8T08 - chains E and O of the 34 polymer chains in the assembly; structure by electron microscopy, 3.00 A resolution.

[Chain E]
Protein: Proteasome subunit alpha type-5
Source organism: Saccharomyces cerevisiae S288C
Notes: EC 3.4.25.1
UniProtKB: P32379 (PSA5_YEAST); residues 1-260 here = UniProt positions 1-260
Amino-acid sequence (260 residues; each row starts with the number of its first residue):
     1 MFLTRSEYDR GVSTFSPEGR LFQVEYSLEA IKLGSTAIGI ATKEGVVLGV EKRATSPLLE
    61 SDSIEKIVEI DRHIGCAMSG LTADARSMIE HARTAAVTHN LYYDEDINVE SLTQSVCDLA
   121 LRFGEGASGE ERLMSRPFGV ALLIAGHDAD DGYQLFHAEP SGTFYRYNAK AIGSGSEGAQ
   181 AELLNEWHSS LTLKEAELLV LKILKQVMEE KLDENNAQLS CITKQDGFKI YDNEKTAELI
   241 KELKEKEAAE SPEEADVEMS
Disordered / not traced: 127-131, 248-260

[Chain O]
Protein: Proteasome chaperone 1
Source organism: Saccharomyces cerevisiae S288C
UniProtKB: Q05778 (POC1_YEAST); numbering as in UniProt (aligned over 1-276)
Amino-acid sequence (276 residues; numbered 1 to 276; the number before each row is that of its first residue):
     1 MLFKQWNDLP EPKHLLDLPE ISKNLQSLEV CPVPKVEFPQ DLDVPQYSTA VITTKIMNPL
    61 FPKNLLQLTS IGEIKTTLTV KSPSLPQSSG KHSWNYDENF PNEVDPDQKN DTADETVYGF
   121 SFPIYSFGKT LLFSMEENFI SISPIFGNMI SRSIISQLAQ FSPDIIVIGT SDKIASMKVM
   181 TENECTLQPP EFITGFIGSV LTQLIVGPSK GLKFKCLVAP SEGPNGFEKL SLSDMGSLVD
   241 LCGQWLGFEP SRYSEECYRL WRCDSAAIGA QSGLYI
Disordered / not traced: 81-116, 160-162

[Interface between chain E and chain O]
Residue-residue contacts (49):
  M1(E) - P189(O)
  M1(E) - P190(O)
  M1(E) - E191(O)
  M1(E) - F192(O)  hydrophobic
  F2(E) - F192(O)
  L3(E) - L16(O)  hydrophobic
  L3(E) - T194(O)
  T4(E) - K13(O)
  R5(E) - E11(O)  salt bridge
  R5(E) - P12(O)
  R5(E) - K13(O)  hydrogen bond (backbone-backbone)
  R5(E) - L15(O)  hydrogen bond (side chain-backbone)
  R5(E) - L16(O)
  R5(E) - D17(O)
  E7(E) - P10(O)
  E7(E) - E11(O)
  Y8(E) - D172(O)  hydrogen bond
  Y8(E) - E222(O)
  Y8(E) - G223(O)  hydrogen bond (side chain-backbone)
  R10(E) - D17(O)  salt bridge
  S16(E) - E222(O)  hydrogen bond
  P17(E) - E222(O)
  E18(E) - E222(O)
  G19(E) - Y275(O)  hydrogen bond (backbone-side chain)
  R20(E) - E222(O)  salt bridge
  R20(E) - K229(O)
  R20(E) - Q271(O)  hydrogen bond
  R20(E) - Y275(O)
  F22(E) - E222(O)
  F22(E) - G223(O)
  E25(E) - K229(O)
  E25(E) - A270(O)
  E25(E) - Q271(O)
  Y26(E) - P224(O)
  L28(E) - G269(O)
  L28(E) - A270(O)  hydrophobic
  E29(E) - K229(O)  salt bridge
  E159(E) - G273(O)
  S161(E) - L274(O)
  T163(E) - G273(O)  hydrogen bond (side chain-backbone)
  Y165(E) - S272(O)  hydrogen bond (side chain-backbone)
  Y165(E) - G273(O)
  K170(E) - D264(O)  salt bridge
  A171(E) - D264(O)
  S176(E) - D264(O)
  E177(E) - D264(O)
  Q180(E) - C263(O)
  Q180(E) - D264(O)
  L184(E) - R259(O)
Interface residues without a listed pair, chain E (31 interface residues in all): D9, L21, V24
Interface residues without a listed pair, chain O (30 interface residues in all): K173, F227, S231

[Overview]
Chain E and chain O form an interface of 31 and 30 residues respectively; the contacts include 9 hydrogen
bonds and 5 salt bridges. Among the polar pairs are R5(E)-E11(O), R10(E)-D17(O) and R20(E)-E222(O).
Chain E is Proteasome subunit alpha type-5 and chain O is Proteasome chaperone 1, both from Saccharomyces
cerevisiae S288C; the structure, Preholo-Proteasome from Pre1-1 Pre4-1 Double Mutant, was determined by
electron microscopy, deposited together with 8T0M.
